Entry 8ZJT (electron microscopy, 3.20 A resolution); this record covers chains D and I of the 10 polymer chains in the assembly.

== Chain D ==
Molecule: Histone H2B type 1-K
Source organism: Homo sapiens
UniProt: O60814 (H2B1K_HUMAN); numbering as in UniProt (aligned over 1-126)
Sequence (130 residues; numbered -3 to 126; the number before each row is that of its first residue; numbers below 1 keep their minus sign (Met-3 is residue -3)):
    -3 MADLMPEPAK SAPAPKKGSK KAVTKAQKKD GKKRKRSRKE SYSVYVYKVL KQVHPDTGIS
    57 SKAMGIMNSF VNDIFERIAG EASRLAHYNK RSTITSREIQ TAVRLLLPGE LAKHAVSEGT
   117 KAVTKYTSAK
Not modelled in the structure: -3 to 32, 126
Sequence notes: initiating methionine (-3); expression tag (-2 to 0)
Swiss-Prot annotation at these positions:
  - modified residue: Pro2 (N-acetylproline), Glu3 (ADP-ribosyl glutamic acid), Lys6 (N6-(2-hydroxyisobutyryl)lysine), Ser7 (ADP-ribosylserine), Lys12 (N6-(beta-hydroxybutyryl)lysine), Lys13 (N6-(2-hydroxyisobutyryl)lysine), Ser15 (Phosphoserine), Lys16 (N6-acetyllysine), Lys17 (N6-(beta-hydroxybutyryl)lysine), Lys21 (N6-(2-hydroxyisobutyryl)lysine), Lys24 (N6-(2-hydroxyisobutyryl)lysine), Lys25 (N6-(2-hydroxyisobutyryl)lysine), Lys35 (N6-(2-hydroxyisobutyryl)lysine), Glu36 (PolyADP-ribosyl glutamic acid), Ser37 (Phosphoserine), Lys44 (N6-(2-hydroxyisobutyryl)lysine), Lys47 (N6-(2-hydroxyisobutyryl)lysine), Lys58 (N6,N6-dimethyllysine), Arg80 (Dimethylated arginine), Lys86 (N6,N6,N6-trimethyllysine) and 6 more in UniProt
  - glycosylation: Ser113 (O-linked (GlcNAc) serine)
  - cross-link (Glycyl lysine isopeptide (Lys-Gly)): Lys6 (interchain with G-Cter in SUMO2), Lys21 (interchain with G-Cter in SUMO2), Lys35 (interchain with G-Cter in ubiquitin), Lys121 (interchain with G-Cter in ubiquitin)

== Chain I ==
Molecule: 147-nt DNA strand
Source organism: synthetic construct
Sequence (147 nucleotides; each row starts with the number of its first residue):
     1 ATCCACACGT TACACGACGC TCTTCCGATC TTGGTTAGGG TGCAAGCATG ATCCCTTCGA
    61 TGAATAGAGC CGACTGGGCA TAGTAACGCG TGGGTTGGTG AGGTGGTTCA CGGTCATGCC
   121 GCTTGGGTAA GCAGATCGGA AGAGGAT
Not modelled in the structure: 1, 141-147

== How chain D and chain I interact ==
Pairs across the interface - 10 pairs, chain D then chain I:
  Ser33(D) - DG90(I)  phosphate contact
  Arg34(D) - DC13(I)  base contact
  Tyr43(D) - DA7(I)  hydrogen bond to the phosphate
  Gly54(D) - DA7(I)  phosphate contact
  Ile55(D) - DA7(I)  phosphate contact
  Ser56(D) - DC6(I)  hydrogen bond to the phosphate
  Ser57(D) - DC6(I)  hydrogen bond to the phosphate
  Arg87(D) - DC26(I)  salt bridge to the phosphate
  Ser88(D) - DC25(I)  phosphate contact
  Thr89(D) - DC26(I)  phosphate contact
Also at the interface, not in a pair above, chain I (7 interface residues in all): DA14

== Summary ==
The interface between chain D and chain I involves 10 residues on one side and 7 on the other; the contacts
include 3 hydrogen bonds and 1 salt bridge. Among the polar pairs are Tyr43(D)-DA7(I), Ser56(D)-DC6(I) and
Ser57(D)-DC6(I).
Here chain D is Histone H2B type 1-K (Homo sapiens) and chain I is a 147-nt DNA strand (synthetic construct).
Entry 8ZJT (Structure of free nucleosome) was determined by electron microscopy (same publication as 8ZJR).
